Entry 5AFJ (X-ray diffraction, 2.20 A resolution); this record covers chains B and C of the 5 polymer chains in the assembly.

Chain B (and C):
Name: Acetylcholine-binding protein, neuronal acetylcholine receptor subunit alpha-7
Organism: Homo sapiens
Notes: chain C of this document is another copy of the same molecule, construct and numbering; everything in this record applies to it too
Sequence (205 residues; row label = number of the first residue in the row; numbering starts at 0):
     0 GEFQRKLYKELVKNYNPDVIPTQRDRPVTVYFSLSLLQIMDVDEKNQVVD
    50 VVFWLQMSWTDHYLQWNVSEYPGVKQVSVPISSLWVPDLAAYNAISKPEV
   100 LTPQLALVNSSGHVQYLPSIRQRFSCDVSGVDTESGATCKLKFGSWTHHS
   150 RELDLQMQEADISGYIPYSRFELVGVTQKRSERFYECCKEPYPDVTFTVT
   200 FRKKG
Disulfide bonds: Cys125-Cys138, Cys186-Cys187
Small-molecule neighbours:
  - 42R ((3S)-6-(4-bromophenyl)-3-hydroxy-1,3-dimethyl-2,3-dihydropyridin-4(1H)-one), molecule 1: Leu6, Glu9, Leu10, Asn13, Tyr62, Leu63, Gln64, Trp65, Tyr70, Val76, Val78, Val107
  - 42R, molecule 2: Leu36, Gln37, Val51, Ile165
  - 42R, molecule 3: Tyr91, Asn92, Ala93, Ile94, Ser124, Lys141, Tyr184
  - Alpha-Lobeline (L0B), molecule 1: Leu36, Trp53, Gln55, Gln114, Leu116
  - Alpha-Lobeline (L0B), molecule 2: Tyr91, Ser144, Trp145, Thr146, Tyr184, Cys186, Cys187, Tyr191
  - N-acetylglucosamine (NAG; 2-acetamido-2-deoxy-beta-D-glucopyranose): Asn108, Ser109, Ser110, His112, Gln114
What the authors report for this chain:
  - binding site for 42R: Leu6, Glu9, Leu36, Tyr62, Leu63, Tyr70, Val76, Asn92, Ile94, Lys141, Ile165

How chain B and chain C interact:
Contacting residue pairs - 52 pairs, chain B then chain C:
  Asn13(B) - Arg4(C)  hydrogen bond (backbone-side chain)
  Tyr14(B) - Arg4(C)
  Asn15(B) - Arg4(C)
  Asn15(B) - Tyr7(C)
  Asp17(B) - Tyr7(C)
  Asp17(B) - Ser77(C)
  Asp17(B) - Pro79(C)
  Val18(B) - Gln3(C)
  Val18(B) - Tyr7(C)  hydrophobic
  Ile19(B) - Gly0(C)
  Ile19(B) - Gln3(C)
  Thr21(B) - Gly0(C)
  Thr21(B) - Gln3(C)
  Lys44(B) - Asp40(C)  salt bridge
  Lys44(B) - Arg169(C)  hydrogen bond (backbone-side chain)
  Asn45(B) - Gln37(C)  hydrogen bond (backbone-side chain)
  Asn45(B) - Met39(C)
  Asn45(B) - Asp40(C)
  Asn45(B) - Arg169(C)  hydrogen bond
  Gln46(B) - Gln37(C)
  Gln46(B) - Tyr167(C)  hydrogen bond (side chain-backbone)
  Val47(B) - Met39(C)  hydrophobic
  Tyr62(B) - Gly0(C)  hydrogen bond (side chain-backbone)
  Tyr62(B) - Glu1(C)  hydrogen bond (side chain-backbone)
  Tyr62(B) - Arg4(C)
  Asp87(B) - Pro102(C)
  Asp87(B) - Leu104(C)
  Ala89(B) - Pro102(C)
  Tyr91(B) - Trp53(C)
  Ala93(B) - Leu100(C)
  Ile94(B) - Met39(C)  hydrophobic
  Ile94(B) - Arg120(C)  hydrogen bond (backbone-side chain)
  Ser95(B) - Glu98(C)
  Ser95(B) - Leu100(C)
  Lys96(B) - Glu98(C)  hydrogen bond (backbone-side chain)
  Lys96(B) - Val99(C)
  Lys96(B) - Leu100(C)
  Ser124(B) - Gln37(C)  hydrogen bond
  Ser124(B) - Ile165(C)
  Ser124(B) - Tyr167(C)  hydrogen bond
  Cys125(B) - Tyr167(C)  hydrogen bond (backbone-side chain)
  Asp126(B) - Tyr167(C)
  Trp145(B) - Trp53(C)
  Trp145(B) - Thr101(C)
  Trp145(B) - Pro102(C)
  Trp145(B) - Leu116(C)  hydrogen bond (side chain-backbone)
  Thr146(B) - Ser77(C)  hydrogen bond
  Thr146(B) - Leu104(C)
  Thr146(B) - Leu106(C)
  His147(B) - Ser77(C)
  His148(B) - Gln75(C)
  Glu151(B) - Gln75(C)
Other interface residues (no listed pair), chain B (33 interface residues in all): Arg23, Leu88, Pro97, Arg122, Cys186, Tyr191
Other interface residues (no listed pair), chain C (28 interface residues in all): Val51, Gln55, Gln114, Ser168

Overview:
33 residues of chain B and 28 residues of chain C are in contact; the contacts include 14 hydrogen bonds and 1
salt bridge. Polar contacts include Lys44(B)-Asp40(C), Asn13(B)-Arg4(C) and Lys44(B)-Arg169(C). From the
paper: a binding site for 42R at Leu6(B), Glu9(B) and Leu36(B) among others.
Chain B and chain C are both Acetylcholine-binding protein, neuronal acetylcholine receptor subunit alpha-7
(Homo sapiens); the structure, alpha7-AChBP in complex with lobeline and fragment 1, was determined by X-ray
diffraction (same publication as 5AFH, 5AFK, 5AFL, 5AFM and 5AFN).
